PDB entry 5TJA | X-ray diffraction, 2.30 A resolution | chain A

# Chain A
Name: Mucolipin-1
From: Homo sapiens
UniProtKB: Q9GZU1 (MCLN1_HUMAN); residues 84-296 here = UniProt positions 84-296
Chain sequence (223 residues; row label = number of the first residue in the row):
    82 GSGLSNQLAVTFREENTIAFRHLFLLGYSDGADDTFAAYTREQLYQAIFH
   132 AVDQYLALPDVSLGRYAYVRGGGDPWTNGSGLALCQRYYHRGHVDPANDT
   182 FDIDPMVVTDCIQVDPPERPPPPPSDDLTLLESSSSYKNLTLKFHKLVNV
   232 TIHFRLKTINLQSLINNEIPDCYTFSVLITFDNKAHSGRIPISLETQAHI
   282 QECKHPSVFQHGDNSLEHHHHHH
Not modelled in the structure: 199-219, 294-304
Construct notes: expression tag (82-83, 297-304)
Swiss-Prot annotation at these positions:
  - region: Leu107 to Thr121 (Extracellular/lumenal pore loop)
  - glycosylation: Asn230 (N-linked (GlcNAc...) asparagine)
Cystine bridges: Cys166-Cys192, Cys253-Cys284
From the paper describing this entry:
  - self-association interface (contacts with another copy of this molecule): Leu144, Arg146
  - mutagenesis - L144K/R146S: decreased stability
  - disease-associated variants - L106P, C166F, T232P: decreased stability
  - mutagenesis - L144K/R146S: abolished localization

# In short
From the paper: L144K/R146S, L106P and C166F, among others, reduce stability; a self-association interface
involving Leu144 and Arg146.
Chain A is Mucolipin-1 (Homo sapiens); the structure, I-II linker of TRPML1 channel at pH 6, was determined by
X-ray diffraction (same publication as 5TJB and 5TJC).
